Entry 8C2E (X-ray diffraction, 2.20 A resolution); this record covers chains A and P.

[Chain A]
Name: 14-3-3 protein sigma
Organism: Homo sapiens
Reference sequence: P31947 (1433S_HUMAN); numbering as in UniProt (aligned over 1-231)
Sequence (236 residues; each row starts with the number of its first residue; numbers below 1 keep their minus sign (Gly-4 is residue -4)):
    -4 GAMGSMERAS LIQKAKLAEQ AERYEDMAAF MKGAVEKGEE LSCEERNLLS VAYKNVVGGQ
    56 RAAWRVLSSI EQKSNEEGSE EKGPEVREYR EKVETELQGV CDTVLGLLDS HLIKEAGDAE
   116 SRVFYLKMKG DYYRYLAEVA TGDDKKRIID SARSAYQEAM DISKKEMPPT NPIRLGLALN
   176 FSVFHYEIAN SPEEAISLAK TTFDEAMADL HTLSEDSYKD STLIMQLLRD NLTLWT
Disordered / not traced: 72-74, 138
Construct notes: expression tag (-4 to 0)
Swiss-Prot annotation at these positions:
  - site (Interaction with phosphoserine on interacting protein): Arg56, Arg129
  - modified residue (Phosphoserine): Ser5, Ser74
Covalently attached groups: ethyl 3-bromanyl-2-methyl-propanoate (TJI) linked to Lys122
Ion coordination: Mg2+: Glu75, Glu161
Small-molecule neighbours: ethyl 3-bromanyl-2-methyl-propanoate (TJI): Pro167, Ile168, Gly171, Leu172, Asn175, Ile219
Reported in the primary citation:
  - binding site for ethyl 3-bromanyl-2-methyl-propanoate: Lys122

[Chain P]
Name: Arg-ser-ala-sep-cys-pro-ser-leu
Sequence (8 residues; each row starts with the number of its first residue):
    86 RSASCPSL
Modified positions: Ser89 (phosphoserine; SEP)

[How chain A and chain P interact]
Contacting residue pairs (19; chain A residue first):
  Lys49(A) with Ser92(P)
  Asn50(A) with Ser92(P)
  Arg56(A) with Ser89(P)
  Arg129(A) with Ser89(P)
  Tyr130(A) with Ser89(P)
  Leu174(A) with Ala88(P); Ser89(P); Cys90(P)
  Asn175(A) with Ser89(P); Cys90(P), hydrogen bond (side chain-backbone)
  Val178(A) with Ala88(P)
  Tyr181(A) with Ser87(P)
  Glu182(A) with Ser87(P), hydrogen bond
  Leu222(A) with Pro91(P)
  Asn226(A) with Ser87(P); Ala88(P), hydrogen bond (side chain-backbone)
  Leu229(A) with Arg86(P); Ser87(P)
  Trp230(A) with Ser87(P), hydrogen bond
Also at the interface, not in a pair above, chain A (17 interface residues in all): Val46, Gly171, Ile219
Also at the interface, not in a pair above, chain P (8 interface residues in all): Leu93

[Summary]
Chain A and chain P form an interface of 17 and 8 residues respectively; the contacts include 4 hydrogen
bonds. Among the polar pairs are Asn175(A)-Cys90(P), Glu182(A)-Ser87(P) and Asn226(A)-Ala88(P). Chain P binds
ethyl 3-bromanyl-2-methyl-propanoate. Covalently linked ethyl 3-bromanyl-2-methyl-propanoate: at Lys122(A).
Glu75(A) and Glu161(A) coordinate Mg2+. The paper reports a binding site for ethyl
3-bromanyl-2-methyl-propanoate at Lys122(A).
Here chain A is 14-3-3 protein sigma (Homo sapiens) and chain P is Arg-ser-ala-sep-cys-pro-ser-leu. Entry 8C2E
(Structure of 14-3-3 sigma delta C with electrophilic peptide 4IEA-5) was determined by X-ray diffraction
together with 8C2F from the same study.
